PDB entry 6LHL | electron microscopy, 3.07 A resolution | chains B and C of the 3 polymer chains in the assembly

== Chain B ==
Name: VP2 protein
Source organism: Coxsackievirus A16
Notes: EC 3.4.22.29, 3.6.1.15, 3.4.22.28, 2.7.7.48
UniProtKB: A0A1D3TZV2 (A0A1D3TZV2_9ENTO); residues 1-254 here correspond to UniProt positions 70-323 (UniProt number = residue number + 69)
Amino-acid sequence (254 residues; row label = number of the first residue in the row):
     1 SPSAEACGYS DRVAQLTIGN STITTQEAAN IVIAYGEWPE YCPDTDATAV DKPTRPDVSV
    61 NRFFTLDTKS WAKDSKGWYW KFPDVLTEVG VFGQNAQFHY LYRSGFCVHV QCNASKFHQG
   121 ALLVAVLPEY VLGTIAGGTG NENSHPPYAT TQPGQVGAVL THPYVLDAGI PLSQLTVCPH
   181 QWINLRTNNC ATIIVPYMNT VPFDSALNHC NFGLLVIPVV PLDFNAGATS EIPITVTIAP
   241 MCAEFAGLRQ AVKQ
Unresolved in the structure: 1-12, 43-58, 136-147, 250-254

== Chain C ==
Name: VP3 protein
Source organism: Coxsackievirus A16
Notes: EC 3.4.22.29, 3.6.1.15, 3.4.22.28, 2.7.7.48
UniProtKB: A0A2R4NBT3 (A0A2R4NBT3_9ENTO); residues 1-242 here correspond to UniProt positions 324-565 (UniProt number = residue number + 323)
Amino-acid sequence (242 residues; row label = number of the first residue in the row):
     1 GIPTELKPGT NQFLTTDDGV SAPILPGFHP TPPIHIPGEV HNLLEICRVE TILEVNNLKT
    61 NETTPMQRLC FPVSVQSKTG ELCAAFRADP GRDGPWQSTI LGQLCRYYTQ WSGSLEVTFM
   121 FAGSFMATGK MLIAYTPPGG NVPADRITAM LGTHVIWDFG LQSSVTLVVP WISNTHYRAH
   181 ARAGYFDYYT TGIITIWYQT NYVVPIGAPT TAYIVALAAA QDNFTMKLCK DTEDIEQTAN
   241 IQ
Unresolved in the structure: 178-184, 233-242

== Chain B / chain C interface ==
Pairs across the interface (50; chain B residue first):
  Tyr35(B) - Gly38(C)
  Glu37(B) - His35(C)  salt bridge
  Lys116(B) - Phe125(C)
  Lys116(B) - Met126(C)
  Phe117(B) - Ile206(C)
  Phe117(B) - Gly207(C)
  Phe117(B) - Ala208(C)
  Phe117(B) - Pro209(C)
  His118(B) - Ser124(C)
  Gln119(B) - Gly123(C)
  Gln119(B) - Ser124(C)  hydrogen bond (side chain-backbone)
  Gln119(B) - Pro209(C)
  Gln119(B) - Thr211(C)  hydrogen bond (side chain-backbone)
  Tyr164(B) - Glu54(C)  hydrogen bond
  Tyr164(B) - Pro65(C)
  Tyr164(B) - Met66(C)  hydrophobic
  Leu172(B) - Met66(C)  hydrophobic
  Leu172(B) - Leu69(C)  hydrophobic
  Ser173(B) - Thr51(C)
  Ser173(B) - Ile52(C)  hydrogen bond (backbone-backbone)
  Ser173(B) - Glu54(C)
  Ser173(B) - Leu69(C)
  Ser173(B) - Ser98(C)
  Gln174(B) - Ser98(C)
  Gln174(B) - Ile100(C)
  Gln174(B) - Gln103(C)
  Thr176(B) - Glu50(C)  hydrogen bond (side chain-backbone)
  Thr176(B) - Thr51(C)
  Val177(B) - Val49(C)  hydrophobic
  Asn184(B) - Phe121(C)  hydrogen bond (side chain-backbone)
  Asn184(B) - Ala122(C)
  Arg186(B) - Phe121(C)
  Arg186(B) - Gly123(C)
  Arg186(B) - Ser124(C)  hydrogen bond (side chain-backbone)
  Arg186(B) - Phe125(C)
  Arg186(B) - Ala127(C)  hydrogen bond (side chain-backbone)
  Arg186(B) - Phe159(C)  hydrogen bond (side chain-backbone)
  Arg186(B) - Gly160(C)
  Arg186(B) - Ser163(C)
  Tyr197(B) - Pro37(C)
  Met198(B) - Pro37(C)  hydrophobic
  Asn199(B) - Ile36(C)
  Thr200(B) - Ile34(C)
  Val220(B) - Ala122(C)  hydrophobic
  Val220(B) - Val215(C)  hydrophobic
  Asp223(B) - Pro209(C)
  Phe224(B) - Pro209(C)  hydrophobic
  Asn225(B) - Gly207(C)
  Asn225(B) - Ala208(C)
  Asn225(B) - Pro209(C)
Other interface residues (no listed pair), chain B (32 interface residues in all): Gly120, Ala121, Pro163, Trp182, Thr187, Pro196, Val201, Pro202, Pro218, Val219
Other interface residues (no listed pair), chain C (40 interface residues in all): Ile46, Arg68, Cys70, Thr99, Met120, Ala212, Tyr213, Leu217

== Overview ==
The interface between chain B and chain C involves 32 residues on one side and 40 on the other, with 9
hydrogen bonds and 1 salt bridge. Among the polar pairs are Glu37(B)-His35(C), Gln119(B)-Ser124(C) and
Gln119(B)-Thr211(C).
Here chain B is VP2 protein and chain C is VP3 protein, both from Coxsackievirus A16. Entry 6LHL (The cryo-EM
structure of coxsackievirus A16 A-particle in complex with Fab 18A7) was determined by electron microscopy,
deposited together with 6LHA, 6LHB, 6LHC, 6LHK, 6LHO and 6LHP.
